PDB entry 5UUG | X-ray diffraction, 1.71 A resolution | chains A and B of the 3 polymer chains in the assembly

# Chain A
Name: DNA-7-methylguanine glycosylase
Organism: Bacillus cereus
UniProt: C2T7T7 (C2T7T7_BACCE); residues 1-237 here = UniProt positions 1-237
Amino-acid sequence (241 residues; row label = number of the first residue in the row; numbers below 1 keep their minus sign (Gly-3 is residue -3)):
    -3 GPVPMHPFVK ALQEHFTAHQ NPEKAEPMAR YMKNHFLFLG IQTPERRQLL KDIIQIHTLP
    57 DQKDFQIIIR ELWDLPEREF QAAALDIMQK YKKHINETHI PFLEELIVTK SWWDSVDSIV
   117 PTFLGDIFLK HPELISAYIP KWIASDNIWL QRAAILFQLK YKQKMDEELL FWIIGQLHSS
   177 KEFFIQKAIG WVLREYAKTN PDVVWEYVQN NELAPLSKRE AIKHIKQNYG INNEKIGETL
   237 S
Not modelled in the structure: -3 to -2, 226-237
Construct notes: expression tag (-3 to 0)
Small-molecule neighbours: yatakemycin-adenine nucleobase adduct (YTA): Pro23, Met24, Tyr27, Met28, Gln38, Trp109, Asp110, Leu155, Lys156, Trp187
From the paper describing this entry:
  - catalytic residues: Asp113 (proposed by the authors, not directly observed)
  - catalytic residues: Trp109, Trp187
  - mutagenesis - Y27A, Q38A, K156A: unchanged catalytic activity
  - mutagenesis - W109A (76-fold), D113A (760-fold), W187A (25-fold): decreased catalytic activity

# Chain B
Molecule: 9-nt DNA strand
Sequence (9 nucleotides; numbered 1 to 9; the number before each row is that of its first residue):
     1 AGGCAXAGC
Modified positions: ORP (2-deoxy-5-phosphono-ribose) at position 6
Small-molecule neighbours: yatakemycin-adenine nucleobase adduct (YTA): DA5, ORP_6, DA7

# How chain A and chain B interact
Contacting residue pairs - 22 pairs, chain A then chain B:
  Arg26(A) - DC9(B)  salt bridge to the phosphate
  Tyr27(A) - DA7(B)  hydrogen bond to the base
  Tyr27(A) - DG8(B)  sugar contact
  Lys29(A) - DG8(B)  phosphate contact
  Lys29(A) - DC9(B)  salt bridge to the phosphate
  Trp108(A) - DG8(B)  phosphate contact
  Trp109(A) - ORP_6(B)  base contact
  Trp109(A) - DA7(B)  hydrogen bond to the phosphate
  Asp113(A) - ORP_6(B)  base contact
  Arg148(A) - ORP_6(B)  base contact
  Arg148(A) - DA7(B)  salt bridge to the phosphate
  Phe179(A) - DA7(B)  sugar contact
  Phe180(A) - DA7(B)  phosphate contact
  Lys183(A) - ORP_6(B)  base contact
  Lys183(A) - DA7(B)  salt bridge to the phosphate
  Trp187(A) - DA5(B)  phosphate contact
  Trp187(A) - ORP_6(B)  base contact
  Arg190(A) - DA5(B)  salt bridge to the phosphate
  Arg190(A) - ORP_6(B)  base contact
  Lys194(A) - DC4(B)  hydrogen bond to the phosphate
  Lys194(A) - DA5(B)  salt bridge to the phosphate
  His220(A) - DA5(B)  salt bridge to the phosphate
Other interface residues (no listed pair), chain A (15 interface residues in all): Glu191

# In short
15 residues of chain A and 6 residues of chain B are in contact, with 3 hydrogen bonds and 7 salt bridges.
Among the polar pairs are Tyr27(A)-DA7(B), Trp109(A)-DA7(B) and Lys194(A)-DC4(B). The paper reports catalytic
residues Asp113(A), Trp109(A) and Trp187(A); W109A, D113A and W187A of chain A reduce catalytic activity; 6
substitutions were tested in all.
Chain A is DNA-7-methylguanine glycosylase (Bacillus cereus) and chain B is a 9-nt DNA strand; the structure,
Bacillus cereus DNA glycosylase AlkD bound to a yatakemycin-adenine nucleobase adduct and DNA containing an
abasic ..., was determined by X-ray diffraction (same publication as 5UUF and 5UUH).
